6L0F - chains A and B; structure by X-ray diffraction, 3.26 A resolution.

Chain A (and B):
Molecule: Dihydroorotase
From: Saccharomyces cerevisiae
Notes: EC 3.5.2.3; chain B of this document is another copy of the same molecule, construct and numbering; everything in this record applies to it too
UniProt: P20051 (PYRC_YEAST); residues 1-364 here = UniProt positions 1-364
Sequence (372 residues; each row starts with the number of its first residue):
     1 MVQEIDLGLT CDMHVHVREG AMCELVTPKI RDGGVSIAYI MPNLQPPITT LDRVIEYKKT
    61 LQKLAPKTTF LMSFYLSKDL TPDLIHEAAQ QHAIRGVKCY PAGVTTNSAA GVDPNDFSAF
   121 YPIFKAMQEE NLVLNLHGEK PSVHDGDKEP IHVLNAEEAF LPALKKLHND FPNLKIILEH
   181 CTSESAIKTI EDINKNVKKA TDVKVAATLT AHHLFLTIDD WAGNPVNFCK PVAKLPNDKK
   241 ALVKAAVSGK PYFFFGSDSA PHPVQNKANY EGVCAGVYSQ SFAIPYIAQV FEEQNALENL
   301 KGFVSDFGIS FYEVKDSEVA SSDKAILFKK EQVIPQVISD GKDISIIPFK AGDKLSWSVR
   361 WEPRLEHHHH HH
Disordered / not traced: 1, 366-372
Modified positions: Lys98 (lysine nz-carboxylic acid; KCX)
Construct notes: expression tag (365-372)
Ion coordination: Zn2+ site 1: His14, His16, Asp258; Zn2+ site 2: Lys98, His137, His180 (together with 5-amino-1H-pyrimidine-2,4-dione)
Small-molecule neighbours: 5-amino-1H-pyrimidine-2,4-dione (WBU): His16, Arg18, Asn43, Lys98, Tyr100, Thr105, Thr106, His137, His180, Lys230, Asp258, Ala260, His262, Ala275, Gly276

Chain A / chain B interface:
Residue-residue contacts - 61 pairs, chain A then chain B:
  Ser142(A) with Asp219(B), hydrogen bond
  His144(A) with Thr217(B); Pro236(B); Lys239(B), hydrogen bond
  Pro150(A) with Pro236(B), hydrophobic
  Ile151(A) with Asp219(B)
  His152(A) with Asp219(B); Leu235(B); Pro236(B)
  Val153(A) with Asp219(B), hydrogen bond (backbone-side chain)
  Leu154(A) with Leu154(B), hydrophobic; Leu235(B), hydrophobic
  Thr217(A) with His144(B)
  Ile218(A) with Val153(B), hydrophobic; Leu154(B), hydrophobic
  Asp219(A) with Ser142(B), hydrogen bond; His144(B), salt bridge; Ile151(B); His152(B); Val153(B), hydrogen bond (side chain-backbone)
  Trp221(A) with Trp221(B), hydrophobic
  Ala222(A) with Trp221(B), hydrophobic; Phe228(B)
  Gly223(A) with Phe228(B); Glu271(B); Gly272(B), hydrogen bond (backbone-backbone); Val273(B), hydrogen bond (backbone-backbone)
  Asn224(A) with Tyr270(B); Glu271(B); Gly272(B), hydrogen bond (side chain-backbone)
  Pro225(A) with Asn269(B); Tyr270(B); Val273(B)
  Val226(A) with Tyr270(B), hydrogen bond (backbone-backbone)
  Phe228(A) with Ala222(B); Gly223(B)
  Leu235(A) with His152(B); Leu154(B), hydrophobic
  Pro236(A) with His144(B); His152(B)
  Val264(A) with Tyr270(B), hydrophobic
  Lys267(A) with Asn269(B)
  Ala268(A) with Ala268(B); Asn269(B)
  Asn269(A) with Pro225(B); Lys267(B)
  Tyr270(A) with Asn224(B); Pro225(B); Val226(B), hydrogen bond (backbone-backbone); Val264(B), hydrophobic; Lys267(B); Ala268(B); Ile347(B), hydrophobic
  Glu271(A) with Gly223(B); Asn224(B); Pro225(B)
  Gly272(A) with Gly223(B), hydrogen bond (backbone-backbone); Asn224(B), hydrogen bond (backbone-side chain)
  Val273(A) with Gly223(B), hydrogen bond (backbone-backbone); Pro225(B)
  Ile347(A) with Tyr270(B), hydrophobic
Other interface residues (no listed pair), chain B (29 interface residues in all): Pro150, Ile218

Summary:
28 residues of chain A and 29 residues of chain B are in contact; the contacts include 13 hydrogen bonds and 1
salt bridge. Among the polar pairs are Asp219(A)-His144(B), Ser142(A)-Asp219(B) and His144(A)-Lys239(B).
Ligands of chain A: 5-amino-1H-pyrimidine-2,4-dione.
Chain A and chain B are both Dihydroorotase (Saccharomyces cerevisiae); the structure, Crystal structure of
dihydroorotase in complex with 5-Aminouracil from Saccharomyces cerevisiae, was determined by X-ray
diffraction together with 6L0B, 6L0G, 6L0H, 6L0I and 6L0K from the same study.
